8HCQ - chains B and G of the 6 polymer chains in the assembly; structure by electron microscopy, 3.01 A resolution.

Chain B:
Molecule: Guanine nucleotide-binding protein G(I)/G(S)/G(T) subunit beta-1
From: Homo sapiens
UniProt: P62873 (GBB1_HUMAN); residues 7-345 here correspond to UniProt positions 2-340 (UniProt number = residue number - 5)
Chain sequence (377 residues; each row starts with the number of its first residue; numbers below 1 keep their minus sign (Met-5 is residue -5)):
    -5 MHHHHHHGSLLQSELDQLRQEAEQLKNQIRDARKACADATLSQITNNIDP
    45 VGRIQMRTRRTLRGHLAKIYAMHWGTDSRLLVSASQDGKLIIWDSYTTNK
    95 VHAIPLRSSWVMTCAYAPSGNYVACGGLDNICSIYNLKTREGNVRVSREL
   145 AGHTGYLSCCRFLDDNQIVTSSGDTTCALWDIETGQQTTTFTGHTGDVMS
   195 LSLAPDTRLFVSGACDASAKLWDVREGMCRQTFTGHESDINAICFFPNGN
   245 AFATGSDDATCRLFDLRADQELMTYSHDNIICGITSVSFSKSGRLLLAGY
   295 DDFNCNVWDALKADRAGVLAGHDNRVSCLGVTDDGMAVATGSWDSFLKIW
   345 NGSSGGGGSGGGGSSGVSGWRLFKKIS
Not modelled in the structure: -5 to 7, 346-371
Differences from the reference sequence: initiating methionine (-5); expression tag (-4 to 6, 346-371)
Swiss-Prot annotation at these positions:
  - modified residue: Ser7 (N-acetylserine), His271 (Phosphohistidine)

Chain G:
Molecule: Guanine nucleotide-binding protein G(I)/G(S)/G(O) subunit gamma-2
From: Homo sapiens
UniProt: P59768 (GBG2_HUMAN); residue numbers follow UniProt; this construct covers 1-71
Chain sequence (71 residues; each row starts with the number of its first residue):
     1 MASNNTASIAQARKLVEQLKMEANIDRIKVSKAAADLMAYCEAHAKEDPL
    51 LTPVPASENPFREKKFFCAIL
Not modelled in the structure: 1-5, 63-71
Swiss-Prot annotation at these positions:
  - modified residue: Ala2 (N-acetylalanine), Cys68 (Cysteine methyl ester)
  - lipidation: Cys68 (S-geranylgeranyl cysteine)

How chain B and chain G interact:
Residue-residue contacts - 35 pairs, chain B then chain G:
  Leu9(B) - Ser8(G)
  Leu9(B) - Ile9(G)  hydrophobic
  Leu12(B) - Ile9(G)  hydrophobic
  Leu19(B) - Leu19(G)  hydrophobic
  Ile23(B) - Leu19(G)  hydrophobic
  Cys30(B) - Val30(G)
  Asp32(B) - Val30(G)
  Asp32(B) - Ser31(G)  hydrogen bond
  Ile38(B) - Met38(G)  hydrophobic
  Arg54(B) - Phe61(G)
  Arg54(B) - Arg62(G)
  Tyr90(B) - Phe61(G)  hydrophobic
  Cys223(B) - Gln18(G)  hydrogen bond (backbone-side chain)
  Arg224(B) - Glu22(G)
  Phe240(B) - Leu37(G)  hydrophobic
  Asn242(B) - Tyr40(G)
  Arg261(B) - Arg27(G)
  Arg261(B) - Ile28(G)
  Arg261(B) - Asp36(G)  salt bridge
  Ala262(B) - Val30(G)  hydrophobic
  Gln264(B) - Val30(G)
  Leu266(B) - Val30(G)  hydrophobic
  Ser284(B) - Asp48(G)  hydrogen bond
  Lys285(B) - Glu47(G)
  Lys285(B) - Asp48(G)
  Ser286(B) - Asp48(G)  hydrogen bond
  Arg288(B) - Cys41(G)
  Arg288(B) - Leu51(G)
  Leu305(B) - Met38(G)  hydrophobic
  Gly329(B) - Pro49(G)
  Gly329(B) - Leu50(G)
  Met330(B) - Pro60(G)
  Met330(B) - Phe61(G)  hydrophobic
  Ala331(B) - Phe61(G)  hydrophobic
  Asn345(B) - Asn59(G)
Interface residues without a listed pair, chain B (38 interface residues in all): Glu15, Gln22, Leu35, Thr39, Val45, Met50, Ser89, Pro241, Asp259, Leu289, Asp328, Ile343
Interface residues without a listed pair, chain G (31 interface residues in all): Val16, Lys20, Ala23, Asp26, Lys29, Ala33, Ala34, His44

In short:
38 residues of chain B and 31 residues of chain G are in contact; the contacts include 4 hydrogen bonds and 1
salt bridge. Polar contacts include Arg261(B)-Asp36(G), Asp32(B)-Ser31(G) and Cys223(B)-Gln18(G).
Chain B is Guanine nucleotide-binding protein G(I)/G(S)/G(T) subunit beta-1 and chain G is Guanine
nucleotide-binding protein G(I)/G(S)/G(O) subunit gamma-2, both from Homo sapiens; the structure, Cryo-EM
structure of endothelin1-bound ETAR-Gq complex, was determined by electron microscopy (same publication as
8HBD and 8HCX).
